PDB entry 4Z42 | X-ray diffraction, 3.01 A resolution | chains B and C of the 12 polymer chains in the assembly

Chain B:
Molecule: Urease subunit beta
Organism: Yersinia enterocolitica W22703
Notes: EC 3.5.1.5
Reference sequence: F4MWM8 (F4MWM8_YEREN); residue numbers follow UniProt; this construct covers 1-164
Amino-acid sequence (164 residues; row label = number of the first residue in the row):
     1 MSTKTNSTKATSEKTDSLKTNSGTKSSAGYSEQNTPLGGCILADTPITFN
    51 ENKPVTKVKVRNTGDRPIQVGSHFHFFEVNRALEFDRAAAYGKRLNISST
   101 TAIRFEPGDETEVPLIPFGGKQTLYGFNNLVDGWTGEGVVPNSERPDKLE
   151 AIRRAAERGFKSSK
Unresolved in the structure: 1-33, 148-164

Chain C:
Molecule: Urease subunit alpha
Organism: Yersinia enterocolitica W22703
Notes: EC 3.5.1.5
Reference sequence: F4MWM7 (F4MWM7_YEREN); numbering as in UniProt (aligned over 1-572)
Amino-acid sequence (572 residues; numbered 1 to 572; the number before each row is that of its first residue):
     1 MPQISRQEYAGLFGPTTGDKIRLGDTNLFIEIEKDLRGYGEESVYGGGKS
    51 LRDGMGANNHLTRDNGVLDLVITNVTIVDARLGVIKADVGIRDGKIAGIG
   101 KSGNPGVMDGVTPGLVVGVSTDAISGEHLILTAAGIDTHIHLISPQQAYH
   151 ALSNGVATFFGGGIGPTDGTNGTTVTPGPWNIRQMLRSVEGLPVNVGILG
   201 KGNSYGRGPLLEQAIAGVVGYKVHEDWGATANALRHSLRMADEMDIQVSV
   251 HTDSLNECGYVEDTIDAFEGRTIHTFHTEGAGGGHAPDIIRVASQPNVLP
   301 SSTNPTLPYGVNSQAELFDMIMVCHNLNPNVPADVSFAESRVRPETIAAE
   351 NVLHDMGVISMFSSDSQAMGRVGENWLRVMQTANAMKASRGKLPEDAPGN
   401 DNFRVLRYVAKITINPAIAQGVSHVIGSVEVGKMADLVLWDPRFFGAKPK
   451 MVIKGGMINWAAMGDPNASLPTPQPVFYRPMFGAMGKTMQDTCVTFVSQA
   501 ALDDGVKEKAGLDRQVIAVKNCRTISKHDLVRNDQTPNIEVDPETFAVKV
   551 DGVHATCEPIDTAAMNQRYFFG
Unresolved in the structure: 1
Ion coordination: Ni2+ site 1: H139, H141, D365; Ni2+ site 2 near H251 (its only coordinating residue here)

How chain B and chain C interact:
Pairs across the interface - 71 pairs, chain B then chain C:
  N34(B) - R22(C)
  T35(B) - R22(C)  hydrogen bond (backbone-side chain)
  P36(B) - R22(C)
  L37(B) - R22(C)
  L37(B) - G24(C)
  L37(B) - R443(C)
  L37(B) - Y569(C)
  G38(B) - R22(C)  hydrogen bond (backbone-backbone)
  G38(B) - P442(C)
  G38(B) - R443(C)
  G39(B) - K20(C)
  G39(B) - I21(C)
  G39(B) - R22(C)  hydrogen bond (backbone-backbone)
  C40(B) - K20(C)
  C40(B) - I21(C)  hydrophobic
  I41(B) - D19(C)
  I41(B) - K20(C)  hydrogen bond (backbone-backbone)
  I41(B) - F29(C)  hydrophobic
  L42(B) - R6(C)
  L42(B) - Q7(C)
  L42(B) - D19(C)
  A43(B) - R6(C)
  A43(B) - D19(C)
  T45(B) - R6(C)  hydrogen bond (backbone-side chain)
  P46(B) - I4(C)
  I47(B) - Q3(C)
  I47(B) - I4(C)  hydrogen bond (backbone-backbone)
  I47(B) - R6(C)
  I47(B) - Y39(C)  hydrophobic
  T48(B) - P2(C)
  T48(B) - Y39(C)
  F49(B) - P2(C)  hydrogen bond (backbone-backbone)
  F49(B) - G40(C)
  N50(B) - Y39(C)  hydrogen bond (side chain-backbone)
  N50(B) - G40(C)
  N50(B) - E41(C)
  G71(B) - R52(C)
  H73(B) - E41(C)  salt bridge
  H73(B) - S50(C)
  H73(B) - R52(C)
  H73(B) - M55(C)
  F74(B) - R52(C)
  F74(B) - M55(C)
  R94(B) - G40(C)
  R94(B) - E41(C)  salt bridge
  N96(B) - P2(C)
  S99(B) - F13(C)
  S99(B) - G40(C)
  S99(B) - E42(C)  hydrogen bond
  T100(B) - F13(C)
  T100(B) - V44(C)
  T100(B) - G48(C)
  T100(B) - K49(C)
  T100(B) - S50(C)
  F118(B) - V107(C)
  G119(B) - G106(C)
  G119(B) - V107(C)  hydrogen bond (backbone-backbone)
  G119(B) - M108(C)
  G119(B) - D109(C)
  G120(B) - P105(C)
  G120(B) - M108(C)
  G120(B) - D109(C)
  K121(B) - P105(C)
  K121(B) - G106(C)  hydrogen bond (backbone-backbone)
  Q122(B) - G106(C)  hydrogen bond (backbone-backbone)
  T123(B) - G106(C)  hydrogen bond (backbone-backbone)
  T123(B) - V107(C)
  L124(B) - V107(C)  hydrophobic
  Y125(B) - G54(C)
  F127(B) - D53(C)
  F127(B) - M55(C)  hydrophobic
Other interface residues (no listed pair), chain B (38 interface residues in all): K53, S72, S98, T101, A102, G126
Other interface residues (no listed pair), chain C (39 interface residues in all): S5, Y9, L12, T16, G18, D25, N59

In short:
38 residues of chain B and 39 residues of chain C are in contact; the contacts include 13 hydrogen bonds and 2
salt bridges. Among the polar pairs are H73(B)-E41(C), R94(B)-E41(C) and T35(B)-R22(C). H139(C), H141(C) and
D365(C) form the Ni2+ site 1.
Here chain B is Urease subunit beta and chain C is Urease subunit alpha, both from Yersinia enterocolitica
W22703. Entry 4Z42 (Crystal structure of urease from Yersinia enterocolitica) was determined by X-ray
diffraction.
